6X50 - chains G and I of the 9 polymer chains in the assembly; structure by electron microscopy, 3.30 A resolution.

[Chain G]
Protein: DNA-directed RNA polymerase subunit alpha
Organism: Escherichia coli
Notes: EC 2.7.7.6
Reference sequence: A0A073G207 (A0A073G207_ECOLX); numbering as in UniProt (aligned over 1-329)
Chain sequence (329 residues; numbered 1 to 329; the number before each row is that of its first residue):
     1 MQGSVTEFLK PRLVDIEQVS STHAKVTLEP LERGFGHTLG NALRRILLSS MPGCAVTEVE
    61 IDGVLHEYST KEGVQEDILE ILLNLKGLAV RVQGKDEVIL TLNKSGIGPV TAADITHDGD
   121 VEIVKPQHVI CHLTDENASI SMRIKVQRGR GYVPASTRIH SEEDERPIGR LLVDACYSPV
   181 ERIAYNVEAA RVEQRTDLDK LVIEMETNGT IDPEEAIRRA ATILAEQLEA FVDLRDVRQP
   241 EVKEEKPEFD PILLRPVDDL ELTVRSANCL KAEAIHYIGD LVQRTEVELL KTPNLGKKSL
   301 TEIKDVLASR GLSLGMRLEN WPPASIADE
Unresolved in the structure: 1-4, 160-165, 235-329

[Chain I]
Protein: DNA-directed RNA polymerase subunit beta
Organism: Escherichia coli
Notes: EC 2.7.7.6
Reference sequence: P0A8V4 (RPOB_ECO57); residues 1-1342 here = UniProt positions 1-1342
Chain sequence (1342 residues; row label = number of the first residue in the row):
     1 MVYSYTEKKR IRKDFGKRPQ VLDVPYLLSI QLDSFQKFIE QDPEGQYGLE AAFRSVFPIQ
    61 SYSGNSELQY VSYRLGEPVF DVQECQIRGV TYSAPLRVKL RLVIYEREAP EGTVKDIKEQ
   121 EVYMGEIPLM TDNGTFVING TERVIVSQLH RSPGVFFDSD KGKTHSSGKV LYNARIIPYR
   181 GSWLDFEFDP KDNLFVRIDR RRKLPATIIL RALNYTTEQI LDLFFEKVIF EIRDNKLQME
   241 LVPERLRGET ASFDIEANGK VYVEKGRRIT ARHIRQLEKD DVKLIEVPVE YIAGKVVAKD
   301 YIDESTGELI CAANMELSLD LLAKLSQSGH KRIETLFTND LDHGPYISET LRVDPTNDRL
   361 SALVEIYRMM RPGEPPTREA AESLFENLFF SEDRYDLSAV GRMKFNRSLL REEIEGSGIL
   421 SKDDIIDVMK KLIDIRNGKG EVDDIDHLGN RRIRSVGEMA ENQFRVGLVR VERAVKERLS
   481 LGDLDTLMPQ DMINAKPISA AVKEFFGSSQ LSQFMDQNNP LSEITHKRRI SALGPGGLTR
   541 ERAGFEVRDV HPTHYGRVCP IETPEGPNIG LINSLSVYAQ TNEYGFLETP YRKVTDGVVT
   601 DEIHYLSAIE EGNYVIAQAN SNLDEEGHFV EDLVTCRSKG ESSLFSRDQV DYMDVSTQQV
   661 VSVGASLIPF LEHDDANRAL MGANMQRQAV PTLRADKPLV GTGMERAVAV DSGVTAVAKR
   721 GGVVQYVDAS RIVIKVNEDE MYPGEAGIDI YNLTKYTRSN QNTCINQMPC VSLGEPVERG
   781 DVLADGPSTD LGELALGQNM RVAFMPWNGY NFEDSILVSE RVVQEDRFTT IHIQELACVS
   841 RDTKLGPEEI TADIPNVGEA ALSKLDESGI VYIGAEVTGG DILVGKVTPK GETQLTPEEK
   901 LLRAIFGEKA SDVKDSSLRV PNGVSGTVID VQVFTRDGVE KDKRALEIEE MQLKQAKKDL
   961 SEELQILEAG LFSRIRAVLV AGGVEAEKLD KLPRDRWLEL GLTDEEKQNQ LEQLAEQYDE
  1021 LKHEFEKKLE AKRRKITQGD DLAPGVLKIV KVYLAVKRRI QPGDKMAGRH GNKGVISKIN
  1081 PIEDMPYDEN GTPVDIVLNP LGVPSRMNIG QILETHLGMA AKGIGDKINA MLKQQQEVAK
  1141 LREFIQRAYD LGADVRQKVD LSTFSDEEVM RLAENLRKGM PIATPVFDGA KEAEIKELLK
  1201 LGDLPTSGQI RLYDGRTGEQ FERPVTVGYM YMLKLNHLVD DKMHARSTGS YSLVTQQPLG
  1261 GKAQFGGQRF GEMEVWALEA YGAAYTLQEM LTVKSDDVNG RTKMYKNIVD GNHQMEPGMP
  1321 ESFNVLLKEI RSLGINIELE DE
Unresolved in the structure: 1, 891-914, 1342

[Chain G / chain I interface]
Pairs across the interface - 64 pairs, chain G then chain I:
  Asn41(G) with Gly1215(I); Arg1216(I), hydrogen bond (side chain-backbone); Thr1217(I), hydrogen bond (side chain-backbone); Gly1218(I)
  Arg44(G) with Glu1083(I); Tyr1087(I); Gly1091(I)
  Arg45(G) with Glu1083(I), hydrogen bond (side chain-backbone); Asp1084(I), salt bridge; Gly1215(I), hydrogen bond (side chain-backbone); Arg1216(I)
  Leu48(G) with Arg821(I); Ile1082(I), hydrophobic
  Ser49(G) with Glu1083(I)
  Leu65(G) with Ile873(I)
  His66(G) with Ile873(I); Thr927(I); Ile929(I)
  Glu67(G) with Lys1057(I), salt bridge
  Tyr68(G) with Tyr756(I); Thr927(I); Ile929(I), hydrophobic; Ala1055(I), hydrophobic; Lys1057(I)
  Thr70(G) with Ala729(I); Lys755(I)
  Lys71(G) with Asp728(I)
  Glu72(G) with Asp728(I)
  Gly73(G) with Asp728(I), hydrogen bond (backbone-side chain)
  Val74(G) with Asp728(I); Ala729(I), hydrogen bond (backbone-backbone)
  Gln75(G) with Val727(I); Ala729(I); Val771(I)
  Glu76(G) with Ala729(I)
  Asp77(G) with Ala729(I); Lys755(I), salt bridge; Tyr756(I), hydrogen bond
  Leu79(G) with Tyr756(I); Ile831(I), hydrophobic; Lys1057(I)
  Glu80(G) with Met768(I)
  Leu83(G) with Arg694(I)
  Lys86(G) with Gln824(I), hydrogen bond (side chain-backbone); Asp826(I), salt bridge
  Thr134(G) with Val727(I), hydrogen bond (side chain-backbone)
  Asp135(G) with Tyr726(I)
  Tyr152(G) with Val823(I); Gln824(I); Asp826(I); Arg1059(I)
  Ile168(G) with Gly874(I)
  Arg170(G) with Glu876(I)
  Asp174(G) with Asp826(I)
  Cys176(G) with Gln824(I)
  Glu181(G) with Arg821(I), hydrogen bond (backbone-side chain)
  Arg182(G) with Asn1090(I), hydrogen bond (side chain-backbone); Gly1091(I); Thr1092(I)
  Ile183(G) with Gly1091(I)
  Ala184(G) with Asn1090(I); Gly1091(I)
  Tyr185(G) with Tyr1087(I), hydrogen bond; Gly1218(I), hydrogen bond (side chain-backbone)
Also at the interface, not in a pair above, chain G (38 interface residues in all): Ser69, Ile107, Pro154, Leu172, Glu204
Also at the interface, not in a pair above, chain I (44 interface residues in all): Leu693, Ser730, Asn766, Pro769, Ser772, Leu773, Glu820, Tyr872, Ala875, Val928, Pro1093

[Overview]
Chain G and chain I form an interface of 38 and 44 residues respectively; the contacts include 13 hydrogen
bonds and 4 salt bridges. Among the polar pairs are Arg45(G)-Asp1084(I), Glu67(G)-Lys1057(I) and
Asp77(G)-Lys755(I).
Chain G is DNA-directed RNA polymerase subunit alpha and chain I is DNA-directed RNA polymerase subunit beta,
both from Escherichia coli; the structure, Mfd-bound E.coli RNA polymerase elongation complex - V state, was
determined by electron microscopy (same publication as 6X26, 6X2F, 6X2N, 6X43, 6X4W and 6X4Y).
